PDB entry 3MOZ | X-ray diffraction, 1.60 A resolution | chains A and B

# Chain A (and B)
Name: Myo-inositol hexaphosphate phosphohydrolase
Source organism: Selenomonas ruminantium
Notes: chain B of this document is another copy of the same molecule, construct and numbering; everything in this record applies to it too
UniProt: Q7WUJ1 (Q7WUJ1_SELRU); numbering as in UniProt (aligned over 33-346)
Chain sequence (314 residues; row label = number of the first residue in the row):
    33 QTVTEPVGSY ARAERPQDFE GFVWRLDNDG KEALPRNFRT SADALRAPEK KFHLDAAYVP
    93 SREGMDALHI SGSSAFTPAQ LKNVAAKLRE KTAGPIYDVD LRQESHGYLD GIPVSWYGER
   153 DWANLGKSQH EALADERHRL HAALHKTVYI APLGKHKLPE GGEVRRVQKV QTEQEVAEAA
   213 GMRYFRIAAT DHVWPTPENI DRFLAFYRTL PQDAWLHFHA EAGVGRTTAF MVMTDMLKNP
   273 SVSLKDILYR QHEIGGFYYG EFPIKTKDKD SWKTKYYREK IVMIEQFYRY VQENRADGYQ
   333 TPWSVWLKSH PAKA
Differences from the reference sequence: engineered mutation Ala252 (Cys in Q7WUJ1)
Ligand contacts: D-myo-ins(1,2,3,5,6)p5 (5IP; (1R,2R,3R,4R,5S,6S)-6-hydroxycyclohexane-1,2,3,4,5-pentayl pentakis[dihydrogen (phosphate)]): Arg57, Arg68, Lys83, Asp153, Lys189, Asp223, His224, Glu253, Ala254, Val256, Gly257, Arg258, Phe289, Lys305, Tyr309, Lys312
What the authors report for this chain:
  - binding site for D-myo-ins(1,2,3,5,6)p5: Arg57, Lys189, Asp223, His224, Gly257, Tyr309, Lys312
  - binding site for phosphate ion: Glu253, Ala254, Gly255, Val256, Gly257, Arg258, Thr259
  - conformationally variable residues (side-chain flip): Arg68

# How chain A and chain B interact
Pairs across the interface (23; chain A residue first):
  Gln49(A) with Arg198(B)
  Glu52(A) with Thr179(B), hydrogen bond; Arg198(B), salt bridge
  Phe54(A) with Tyr181(B), hydrophobic; Val196(B), hydrophobic
  Glu151(A) with Val196(B)
  Thr179(A) with Glu52(B), hydrogen bond
  Tyr181(A) with Phe54(B), hydrophobic; Pro191(B)
  Leu190(A) with Gly193(B); Gly194(B)
  Pro191(A) with Tyr181(B); Pro191(B); Glu192(B); Gly193(B), hydrogen bond (backbone-backbone)
  Glu192(A) with Pro191(B)
  Gly193(A) with Leu190(B); Pro191(B), hydrogen bond (backbone-backbone)
  Gly194(A) with Leu190(B)
  Val196(A) with Phe54(B), hydrophobic; Glu151(B)
  Arg198(A) with Gln49(B); Glu52(B), salt bridge
Interface residues without a listed pair, chain A (15 interface residues in all): Lys178, Glu195

# In short
Chain A and chain B form an interface of 15 and 13 residues respectively; the contacts include 4 hydrogen
bonds and 2 salt bridges. Among the polar pairs are Glu52(A)-Arg198(B), Glu52(A)-Thr179(B) and
Pro191(A)-Gly193(B). From the paper: a binding site for D-myo-ins(1,2,3,5,6)p5 at Arg57(A), Lys189(A) and
Asp223(A) among others; a binding site for phosphate ion at Glu253(A), Ala254(A) and Gly255(A) among others.
Chain A and chain B are both Myo-inositol hexaphosphate phosphohydrolase (Selenomonas ruminantium); the
structure, Structure of the PTP-like phytase from Selenomonas ruminantium in complex with myo-inositol
(1,2,3,5,6)pentakisphosphate, was determined by X-ray diffraction together with 3MMJ from the same study.
